6ZV8 - chains H and I of the 3 polymer chains in the assembly; structure by X-ray diffraction, 1.70 A resolution.

# Chain H
Molecule: Prothrombin
Source organism: Homo sapiens
Notes: EC 3.4.21.5; fragment: the majority of the sequence
UniProtKB: P00734 (THRB_HUMAN); the construct lacks a stretch of the UniProt sequence and is renumbered around it, so the offset changes along the chain: 16-37 = UniProt 364-385; 38-60 = UniProt 387-409; 61-77 = UniProt 419-435; 78-97 = UniProt 437-456; 7 more segments
Chain sequence (259 residues; each row starts with the number of its first residue; note: 3 numbers in that range are skipped by the numbering (no residue carries them; nothing is unmodelled there); a row labelled like 60A-60E holds insertion residues (60A, then the next letters in order)):
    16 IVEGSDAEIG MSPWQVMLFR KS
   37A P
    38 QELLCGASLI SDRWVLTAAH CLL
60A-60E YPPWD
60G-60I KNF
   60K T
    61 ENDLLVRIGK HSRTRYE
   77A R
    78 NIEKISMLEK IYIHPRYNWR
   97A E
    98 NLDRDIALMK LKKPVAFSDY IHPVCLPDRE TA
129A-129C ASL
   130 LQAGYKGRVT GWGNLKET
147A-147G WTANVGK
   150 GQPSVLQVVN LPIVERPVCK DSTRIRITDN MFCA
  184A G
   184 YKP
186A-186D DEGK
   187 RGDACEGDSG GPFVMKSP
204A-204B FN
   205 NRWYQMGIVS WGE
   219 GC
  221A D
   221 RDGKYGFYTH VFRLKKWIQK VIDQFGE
Unresolved in the structure: 147A-147G, 246-247
Cystine bridges: Cys-42/Cys-58, Cys-168/Cys-182, Cys-191/Cys-220
Covalently attached groups: N-acetylglucosamine (NAG) linked to Asn-60H
Small-molecule neighbours: compound51 (QQT; [2-[[(1S)-1-(3-chlorophenyl)-2-fluoranyl-ethyl]amino]-7-methoxy-1,3-benzoxazol-5-yl]-[(2S,5S)-5-(2-hydroxyethyl)-2-methyl-morpholin-4-yl]methanone): His-57, Tyr-60A, Pro-60C, Trp-60D, Glu-97A, Asn-98, Leu-99, Ile-174, Asp-189, Ala-190, Cys-191, Glu-192, Gly-193, Asp-194, Ser-195, Val-213, Ser-214, Trp-215, Gly-216, Gly-219, Cys-220, Gly-226, Phe-227, Tyr-228
UniProt features mapped onto this chain:
  - region: Ala-183 to Val-200 (High affinity receptor-binding region which is also known as the TP508 peptide)
  - active site (Charge relay system): His-57, Asp-102, Ser-195
  - glycosylation: Asn-60H (N-linked (GlcNAc...) (complex) asparagine)

# Chain I
Molecule: Hirudin-2
Notes: fragment: hirudin fragment
UniProtKB: P28504 (HIR2_HIRME); residues 9-19 here correspond to UniProt positions 54-64 (UniProt number = residue number + 45)
Chain sequence (11 residues; numbered 9 to 19; the number before each row is that of its first residue):
     9 GDFEEIPEEY L
Modified positions: Tyr-18 (O-sulfo-L-tyrosine; TYS)
UniProt features mapped onto this chain:
  - region: Asp-10 to Leu-19 (Interaction with fibrinogen-binding exosite of thrombin)
  - modified residue: Tyr-18 (Sulfotyrosine)

# Chain H / chain I interface
Contacting residue pairs (23; chain H residue first):
  Phe-34(H) / Phe-11(I)  hydrophobic
  Phe-34(H) / Ile-14(I)  hydrophobic
  Gln-38(H) / Phe-11(I)
  Gln-38(H) / Glu-12(I)
  Gln-38(H) / Glu-13(I)
  Gln-38(H) / Ile-14(I)
  Glu-39(H) / Phe-11(I)
  Leu-40(H) / Phe-11(I)
  Leu-65(H) / Tyr-18(I)
  Arg-67(H) / Ile-14(I)
  Arg-73(H) / Phe-11(I)
  Thr-74(H) / Asp-10(I)
  Thr-74(H) / Phe-11(I)
  Thr-74(H) / Glu-12(I)  hydrogen bond (backbone-backbone)
  Arg-75(H) / Glu-12(I)
  Tyr-76(H) / Glu-12(I)  hydrogen bond (backbone-side chain)
  Tyr-76(H) / Glu-13(I)
  Tyr-76(H) / Pro-15(I)
  Tyr-76(H) / Tyr-18(I)
  Glu-80(H) / Tyr-18(I)
  Lys-81(H) / Tyr-18(I)
  Ile-82(H) / Ile-14(I)  hydrophobic
  Ile-82(H) / Tyr-18(I)
Interface residues without a listed pair, chain H (17 interface residues in all): Met-32, Lys-36, Met-84, Gln-151
Interface residues without a listed pair, chain I (8 interface residues in all): Leu-19

# Summary
17 residues of chain H and 8 residues of chain I are in contact, with 2 hydrogen bonds. Polar contacts include
Tyr-76(H)/Glu-12(I) and Thr-74(H)/Glu-12(I). Bound to chain H: compound51. Covalently linked
N-acetylglucosamine: at Asn-60H(H). Curated annotation (UniProt) lists 3 active-site residues on chain H.
Here chain H is Prothrombin (Homo sapiens) and chain I is Hirudin-2. Entry 6ZV8 (Crystal Structure of Thrombin
in complex with compound51) was determined by X-ray diffraction (same publication as 6ZUG, 6ZUH, 6ZUN, 6ZUU,
6ZUW, 6ZUX and 6ZV7).
